Entry 8WFL (electron microscopy, 3.03 A resolution); this record covers chain A.

[Chain A]
Protein: Sodium- and chloride-dependent glycine transporter 1
Source organism: Homo sapiens
Reference sequence: P48067 (SC6A9_HUMAN), isoform P48067-3; numbering as in UniProt (aligned over 1-652)
Chain sequence (652 residues; row label = number of the first residue in the row):
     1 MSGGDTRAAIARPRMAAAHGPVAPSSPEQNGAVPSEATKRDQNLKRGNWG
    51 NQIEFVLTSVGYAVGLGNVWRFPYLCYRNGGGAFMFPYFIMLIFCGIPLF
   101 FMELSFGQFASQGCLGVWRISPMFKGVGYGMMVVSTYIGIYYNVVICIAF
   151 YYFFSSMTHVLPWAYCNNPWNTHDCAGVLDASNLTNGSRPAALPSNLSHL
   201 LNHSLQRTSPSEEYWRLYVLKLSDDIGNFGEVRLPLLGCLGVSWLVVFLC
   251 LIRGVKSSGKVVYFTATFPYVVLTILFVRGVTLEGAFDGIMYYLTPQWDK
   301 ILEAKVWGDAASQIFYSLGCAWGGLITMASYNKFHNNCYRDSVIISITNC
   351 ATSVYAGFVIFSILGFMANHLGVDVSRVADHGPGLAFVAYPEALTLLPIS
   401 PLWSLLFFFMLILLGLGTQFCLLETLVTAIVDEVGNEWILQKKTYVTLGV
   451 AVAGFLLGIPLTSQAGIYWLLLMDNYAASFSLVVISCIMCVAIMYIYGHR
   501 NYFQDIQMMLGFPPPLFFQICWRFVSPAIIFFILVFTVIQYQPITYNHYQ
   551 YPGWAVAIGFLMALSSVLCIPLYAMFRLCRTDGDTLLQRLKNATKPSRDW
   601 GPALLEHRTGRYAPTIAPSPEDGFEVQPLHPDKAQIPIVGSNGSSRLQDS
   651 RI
Disordered / not traced: 1-43, 183-201, 615-652
Disulfide bonds: C166-C175
Ligand contacts: pf-3463275 (W5X): Y62, A63, G65, L66, G67, W70, I138, Y141, Y142, V145, Y316, S317, L318, G319, W322, T418, L470, L471, D474, A478
What the authors report for this chain:
  - binding site for pf-3463275: G67, W70, Y141, Y142, V145, G319, W322, T418, L470, D474
  - mutagenesis - G319S (Kd 7.7 uM), L470F: decreased binding to pf-3463275
  - specificity-determining residues: V145, G319, L422
  - mutagenesis - Y142A: decreased binding to glycine
  - mutagenesis - G319S: unchanged binding to glycine
  - mutagenesis - G319S: decreased binding to sarcosine
  - specificity-determining residues: W322 (proposed by the authors, not directly observed)
  - mutagenesis - W49Q: abolished catalytic activity

[Summary]
Ligands of chain A: pf-3463275. From the paper: a binding site for pf-3463275 at G67, W70 and Y141 among
others; G319S and L470F reduce binding to pf-3463275; 4 substitutions were tested in all.
Chain A is Sodium- and chloride-dependent glycine transporter 1 (Homo sapiens); the structure, human glycine
transporter 1 in complex with PF-03463275 in outward facing conformation, was determined by electron
microscopy, deposited together with 8WFI, 8WFJ and 8WFK.
